PDB entry 7ZBT | electron microscopy, 3.30 A resolution | chains N and O of the 16 polymer chains in the assembly

[Chain N (and O)]
Protein: Ribulose bisphosphate carboxylase small subunit
Source organism: Halothiobacillus neapolitanus
Notes: chain O of this document is another copy of the same molecule, construct and numbering; everything in this record applies to it too
UniProtKB: P45686 (RBS_HALNC); residue numbers follow UniProt; this construct covers 1-110
Amino-acid sequence (110 residues; row label = number of the first residue in the row):
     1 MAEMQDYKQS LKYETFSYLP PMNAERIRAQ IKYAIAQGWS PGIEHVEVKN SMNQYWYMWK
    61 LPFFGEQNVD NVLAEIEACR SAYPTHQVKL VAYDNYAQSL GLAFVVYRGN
Unresolved in the structure: 1-2

[How chain N and chain O interact]
Pairs across the interface (9):
  M4(N) with K60(O)
  D6(N) with H45(O), salt bridge; M58(O); W59(O); K60(O); Y83(O)
  Y7(N) with Y83(O)
  K8(N) with Y83(O)
  Q9(N) with Y57(O)
Interface residues without a listed pair, chain O (7 interface residues in all): A82

[Summary]
The interface between chain N and chain O involves 5 residues on one side and 7 on the other, with 1 salt
bridge. Its one salt-bridged contact is D6(N)-H45(O).
Chain N and chain O are both Ribulose bisphosphate carboxylase small subunit (Halothiobacillus neapolitanus);
the structure, Subtomogram averaging of Rubisco from native Halothiobacillus carboxysomes, was determined by
electron microscopy together with 7ZC1 from the same study.
